Entry 7M3T (X-ray diffraction, 3.20 A resolution); this record covers chains G and HH of the 39 polymer chains in the assembly.

== Chain G ==
Molecule: Coat protein
Organism: Satellite tobacco mosaic virus
Reference sequence: P17574 (COAT_STMV); numbering as in UniProt (aligned over 1-159)
Amino-acid sequence (159 residues; each row starts with the number of its first residue):
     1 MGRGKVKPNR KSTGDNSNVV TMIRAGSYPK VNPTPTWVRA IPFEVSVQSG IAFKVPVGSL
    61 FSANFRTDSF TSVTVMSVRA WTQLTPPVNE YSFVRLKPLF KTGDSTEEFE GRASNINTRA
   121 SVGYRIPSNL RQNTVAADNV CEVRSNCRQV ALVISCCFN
Disordered / not traced: 1-15
Sequence notes: conflict Ser128 (Thr in P17574)

== Chain HH ==
Molecule: Coat protein
Organism: Satellite tobacco mosaic virus
Reference sequence: P17574 (COAT_STMV); residue numbers follow UniProt; this construct covers 1-159
Amino-acid sequence (159 residues; numbered 1 to 159; the number before each row is that of its first residue):
     1 MGRGKVKPNR KSTGDNSNVV TMIRAGSYPK VNPTPTWVRA IPFEVSVQSG IAFKVPVGSL
    61 FSANFRTDSF TSVTVMSVRA WTQLTPPVNE YSFVRLKPLF KTGDSTEEFE GRASNINTRA
   121 SVGYRIPTNL RQNTVAADNV CEVRSNCRQV ALVISCCFN
Disordered / not traced: 1-15

== How chain G and chain HH interact ==
Contacting residue pairs - 87 pairs, chain G then chain HH:
  Asn16(G) with Arg125(HH)
  Ser17(G) with Arg125(HH); Pro127(HH); Asn129(HH)
  Asn18(G) with Pro127(HH); Asn129(HH), hydrogen bond (backbone-side chain)
  Val19(G) with Pro127(HH)
  Val20(G) with Phe100(HH), hydrophobic; Glu107(HH); Phe109(HH), hydrophobic; Arg125(HH); Pro127(HH)
  Thr21(G) with Tyr124(HH); Arg125(HH), hydrogen bond (backbone-backbone)
  Met22(G) with Phe109(HH), hydrophobic; Val122(HH), hydrophobic; Gly123(HH)
  Ile23(G) with Ser77(HH); Val122(HH); Gly123(HH), hydrogen bond (backbone-backbone); Tyr124(HH); Arg125(HH)
  Ala25(G) with Ser121(HH), hydrogen bond (backbone-side chain)
  Gly26(G) with Trp81(HH), hydrogen bond (backbone-side chain); Ser121(HH), hydrogen bond (backbone-side chain)
  Ser27(G) with Trp81(HH)
  Tyr28(G) with Pro42(HH); Trp81(HH), hydrophobic; Ala151(HH), hydrophobic; Val153(HH)
  Pro29(G) with Trp81(HH)
  Val31(G) with Pro42(HH), hydrophobic
  Pro33(G) with Arg39(HH), hydrogen bond (backbone-side chain); Asn64(HH); Phe65(HH)
  Thr34(G) with Asn64(HH); Arg66(HH), hydrogen bond (backbone-side chain)
  Pro35(G) with Trp37(HH), hydrophobic; Arg39(HH); Arg66(HH), hydrogen bond (backbone-side chain)
  Thr36(G) with Trp37(HH)
  Trp37(G) with Pro35(HH), hydrophobic; Thr36(HH); Trp37(HH), hydrophobic
  Arg39(G) with Pro33(HH), hydrogen bond (side chain-backbone); Pro35(HH)
  Pro42(G) with Tyr28(HH); Val31(HH), hydrophobic
  Asn64(G) with Pro33(HH); Thr34(HH)
  Phe65(G) with Pro33(HH)
  Arg66(G) with Thr34(HH), hydrogen bond (side chain-backbone); Pro35(HH), hydrogen bond (side chain-backbone); Ser69(HH), hydrogen bond; Phe70(HH); Asn159(HH)
  Asp68(G) with Asp68(HH)
  Ser69(G) with Arg66(HH), hydrogen bond (backbone-side chain)
  Phe70(G) with Arg66(HH)
  Ser77(G) with Ile23(HH)
  Trp81(G) with Gly26(HH), hydrogen bond (side chain-backbone); Ser27(HH); Tyr28(HH), hydrophobic; Pro29(HH)
  Phe100(G) with Val20(HH), hydrophobic
  Glu107(G) with Val20(HH)
  Phe109(G) with Val20(HH), hydrophobic; Met22(HH), hydrophobic
  Arg119(G) with Tyr28(HH)
  Ser121(G) with Ala25(HH), hydrogen bond (side chain-backbone); Gly26(HH), hydrogen bond (side chain-backbone)
  Val122(G) with Met22(HH), hydrophobic; Ile23(HH)
  Gly123(G) with Met22(HH); Ile23(HH), hydrogen bond (backbone-backbone)
  Tyr124(G) with Thr21(HH); Ile23(HH)
  Arg125(G) with Val20(HH); Thr21(HH), hydrogen bond (backbone-backbone); Ile23(HH)
  Pro127(G) with Ser17(HH); Asn18(HH); Val19(HH); Val20(HH)
  Asn129(G) with Asn18(HH), hydrogen bond
  Ala151(G) with Tyr28(HH), hydrophobic
  Val153(G) with Tyr28(HH)
Other interface residues (no listed pair), chain G (49 interface residues in all): Asn32, Glu44, Pro98, Glu110, Ile126, Ser128, Asn159
Other interface residues (no listed pair), chain HH (49 interface residues in all): Asn16, Glu44, Val78, Arg79, Pro98, Glu110, Arg119, Thr128

== Overview ==
Chain G and chain HH each contribute 49 residues to their interface, with 20 hydrogen bonds. Polar pairs
include Asn18(G)-Asn129(HH), Ala25(G)-Ser121(HH) and Gly26(G)-Trp81(HH).
Here chain G is Coat protein and chain HH is Coat protein, both from Satellite tobacco mosaic virus. Entry
7M3T (Crystallographic structure of a cubic crystal of STMV (80.7 degree rotation about 111) grown from
chloride) was determined by X-ray diffraction, deposited together with 5BKL, 5BKN, 7M2T, 7M2V, 7M50 and 7M57.
